PDB entry 4QWS | X-ray diffraction, 3.00 A resolution | chains F and G of the 28 polymer chains in the assembly

[Chain F]
Name: Probable proteasome subunit alpha type-7
From: Saccharomyces cerevisiae
Notes: EC 3.4.25.1
Reference sequence: P21242 (PSA7_YEAST); residues -3 to 284 here correspond to UniProt positions 1-288 (UniProt number = residue number + 4)
Amino-acid sequence (288 residues; each row starts with the number of its first residue; numbers below 1 keep their minus sign (Met-3 is residue -3)):
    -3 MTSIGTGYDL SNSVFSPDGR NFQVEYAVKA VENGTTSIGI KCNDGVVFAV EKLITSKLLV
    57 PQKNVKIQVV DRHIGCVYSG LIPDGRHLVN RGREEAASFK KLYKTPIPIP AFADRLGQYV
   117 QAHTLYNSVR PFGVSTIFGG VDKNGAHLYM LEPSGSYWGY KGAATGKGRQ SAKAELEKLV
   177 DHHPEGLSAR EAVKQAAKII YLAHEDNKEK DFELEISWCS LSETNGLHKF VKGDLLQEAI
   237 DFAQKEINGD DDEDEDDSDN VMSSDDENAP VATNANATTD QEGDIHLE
Disordered / not traced: -3 to 1, 245-284
UniProt features mapped onto this chain:
  - modified residue: Thr-2 (N-acetylthreonine)

[Chain G]
Name: Proteasome subunit alpha type-1
From: Saccharomyces cerevisiae
Notes: EC 3.4.25.1
Reference sequence: P21243 (PSA1_YEAST); residues -8 to 243 here correspond to UniProt positions 1-252 (UniProt number = residue number + 9)
Amino-acid sequence (252 residues; numbered -8 to 243; the number before each row is that of its first residue; numbers below 1 keep their minus sign (Met-8 is residue -8)):
    -8 MSGAAAASAA GYDRHITIFS PEGRLYQVEY AFKATNQTNI NSLAVRGKDC TVVISQKKVP
    52 DKLLDPTTVS YIFCISRTIG MVVNGPIPDA RNAALRAKAE AAEFRYKYGY DMPCDVLAKR
   112 MANLSQIYTQ RAYMRPLGVI LTFVSVDEEL GPSIYKTDPA GYYVGYKATA TGPKQQEITT
   172 NLENHFKKSK IDHINEESWE KVVEFAITHM IDALGTEFSK NDLEVGVATK DKFFTLSAEN
   232 IEERLVAIAE QD
Disordered / not traced: -8 to 1, 243

[Chain F / chain G interface]
Contacting residue pairs (62):
  Thr2(F) with His6(G), hydrogen bond (backbone-side chain)
  Gly3(F) with His6(G)
  Tyr4(F) with Arg5(G); His6(G); Tyr21(G)
  Ser9(F) with Arg126(G)
  Val10(F) with His6(G); Gln18(G)
  Phe11(F) with Gln18(G), hydrogen bond (backbone-side chain); Tyr21(G); Ala22(G), hydrophobic; Arg126(G); Pro127(G)
  Ser12(F) with Tyr21(G)
  Pro13(F) with Tyr21(G), hydrophobic; Lys24(G), hydrogen bond (backbone-side chain)
  Asp14(F) with Lys24(G)
  Gly15(F) with Tyr21(G); Ala25(G)
  Lys37(F) with Asp56(G), salt bridge
  Asp110(F) with Arg82(G)
  Gln114(F) with Arg82(G), hydrogen bond (side chain-backbone); Asn83(G); Leu86(G)
  Gln117(F) with Pro79(G); Asp80(G); Asn83(G), hydrogen bond; Arg126(G), hydrogen bond
  Thr120(F) with Arg126(G), hydrogen bond (backbone-side chain)
  Leu121(F) with Tyr124(G); Arg126(G), hydrogen bond (backbone-backbone); Leu128(G), hydrophobic
  Tyr122(F) with Tyr124(G); Met125(G), hydrophobic
  Ser150(F) with Pro79(G)
  Gly151(F) with Pro79(G)
  Ser152(F) with Ile78(G); Pro79(G)
  Tyr153(F) with Arg82(G), hydrogen bond (backbone-side chain)
  Trp154(F) with Leu55(G), hydrophobic; Thr59(G); Val60(G), hydrophobic; Ser61(G); Tyr62(G); Ile78(G), hydrophobic; Arg82(G)
  Gly155(F) with Leu55(G); Asp56(G), hydrogen bond (backbone-backbone); Thr59(G), hydrogen bond (backbone-side chain)
  Tyr156(F) with Leu54(G); Leu55(G); Asp56(G)
  Lys157(F) with Lys53(G); Leu54(G), hydrogen bond (backbone-backbone); Leu55(G)
  Gly158(F) with Leu54(G), hydrogen bond (backbone-backbone)
  Lys169(F) with Leu54(G)
  Leu172(F) with Leu54(G)
  Glu173(F) with Lys53(G), salt bridge; Leu54(G)
  Val176(F) with Leu54(G), hydrophobic
  Asp177(F) with Lys53(G), salt bridge
Interface residues without a listed pair, chain F (32 interface residues in all): Tyr145
Interface residues without a listed pair, chain G (29 interface residues in all): Asp52, Pro57, Gly129

[Summary]
Chain F and chain G form an interface of 32 and 29 residues respectively; the contacts include 13 hydrogen
bonds and 3 salt bridges. Among the polar pairs are Lys37(F)-Asp56(G), Glu173(F)-Lys53(G) and
Asp177(F)-Lys53(G).
Chain F is Probable proteasome subunit alpha type-7 and chain G is Proteasome subunit alpha type-1, both from
Saccharomyces cerevisiae; the structure, yCP beta5-C63F mutant in complex with carfilzomib, was determined by
X-ray diffraction (same publication as 4QUX, 4QUY, 4QV0, 4QV1, 4QV3, 4QV4 and 42 further entries).
